Entry 7TW6 (electron microscopy, 5.60 A resolution (low resolution: residue-level contacts below are approximate; hydrogen-bond / salt-bridge calls are withheld)); this record covers chains E and G of the 6 polymer chains in the assembly.

[Chain E]
Protein: Protein 4.2
Source organism: Homo sapiens
UniProtKB: P16452 (EPB42_HUMAN); numbering as in UniProt (aligned over 1-691)
Chain sequence (691 residues; numbered 1 to 691; the number before each row is that of its first residue):
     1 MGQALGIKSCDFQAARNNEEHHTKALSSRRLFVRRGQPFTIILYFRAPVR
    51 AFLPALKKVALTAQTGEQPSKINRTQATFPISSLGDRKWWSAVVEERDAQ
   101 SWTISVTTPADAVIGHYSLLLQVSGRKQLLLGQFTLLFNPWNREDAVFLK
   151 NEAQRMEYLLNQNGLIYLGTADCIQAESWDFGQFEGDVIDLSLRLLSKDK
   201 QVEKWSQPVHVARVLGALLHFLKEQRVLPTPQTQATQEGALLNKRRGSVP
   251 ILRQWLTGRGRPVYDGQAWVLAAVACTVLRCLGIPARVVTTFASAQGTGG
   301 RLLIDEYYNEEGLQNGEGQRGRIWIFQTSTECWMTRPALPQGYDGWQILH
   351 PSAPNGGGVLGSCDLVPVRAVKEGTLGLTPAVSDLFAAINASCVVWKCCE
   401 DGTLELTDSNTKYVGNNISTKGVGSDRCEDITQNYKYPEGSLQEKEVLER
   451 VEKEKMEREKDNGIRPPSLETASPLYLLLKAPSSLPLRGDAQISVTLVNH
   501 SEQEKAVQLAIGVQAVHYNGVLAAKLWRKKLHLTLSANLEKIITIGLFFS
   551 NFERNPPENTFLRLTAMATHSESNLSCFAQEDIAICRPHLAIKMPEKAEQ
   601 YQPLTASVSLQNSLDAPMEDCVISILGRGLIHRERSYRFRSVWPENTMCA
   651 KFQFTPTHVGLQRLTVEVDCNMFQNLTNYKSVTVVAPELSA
Unresolved in the structure: 1-3, 354-360, 459-472, 690-691
Swiss-Prot annotation at these positions:
  - region: L31 to F39 (Band 3 binding)
  - modified residue: S248 (Phosphoserine)
  - lipidation: G2 (N-myristoyl glycine)
  - natural variant: A112 (A112T: In SPH5), D145 (D145Y: In SPH5), R280 (R280Q: In SPH5), R287 (R287C: In SPH5)

[Chain G]
Protein: Ankyrin-1
Source organism: Homo sapiens
UniProtKB: P16157 (ANK1_HUMAN); residues 1-1881 here = UniProt positions 1-1881
Chain sequence (1881 residues; row label = number of the first residue in the row):
     1 MPYSVGFREADAATSFLRAARSGNLDKALDHLRNGVDINTCNQNGLNGLH
    51 LASKEGHVKMVVELLHKEIILETTTKKGNTALHIAALAGQDEVVRELVNY
   101 GANVNAQSQKGFTPLYMAAQENHLEVVKFLLENGANQNVATEDGFTPLAV
   151 ALQQGHENVVAHLINYGTKGKVRLPALHIAARNDDTRTAAVLLQNDPNPD
   201 VLSKTGFTPLHIAAHYENLNVAQLLLNRGASVNFTPQNGITPLHIASRRG
   251 NVIMVRLLLDRGAQIETKTKDELTPLHCAARNGHVRISEILLDHGAPIQA
   301 KTKNGLSPIHMAAQGDHLDCVRLLLQYDAEIDDITLDHLTPLHVAAHCGH
   351 HRVAKVLLDKGAKPNSRALNGFTPLHIACKKNHVRVMELLLKTGASIDAV
   401 TESGLTPLHVASFMGHLPIVKNLLQRGASPNVSNVKVETPLHMAARAGHT
   451 EVAKYLLQNKAKVNAKAKDDQTPLHCAARIGHTNMVKLLLENNANPNLAT
   501 TAGHTPLHIAAREGHVETVLALLEKEASQACMTKKGFTPLHVAAKYGKVR
   551 VAELLLERDAHPNAAGKNGLTPLHVAVHHNNLDIVKLLLPRGGSPHSPAW
   601 NGYTPLHIAAKQNQVEVARSLLQYGGSANAESVQGVTPLHLAAQEGHAEM
   651 VALLLSKQANGNLGNKSGLTPLHLVAQEGHVPVADVLIKHGVMVDATTRM
   701 GYTPLHVASHYGNIKLVKFLLQHQADVNAKTKLGYSPLHQAAQQGHTDIV
   751 TLLLKNGASPNEVSSDGTTPLAIAKRLGYISVTDVLKVVTDETSFVLVSD
   801 KHRMSFPETVDEILDVSEDEGEELISFKAERRDSRDVDEEKELLDFVPKL
   851 DQVVESPAIPRIPCAMPETVVIRSEEQEQASKEYDEDSLIPSSPATETSD
   901 NISPVASPVHTGFLVSFMVDARGGSMRGSRHNGLRVVIPPRTCAAPTRIT
   951 CRLVKPQKLSTPPPLAEEEGLASRIIALGPTGAQFLSPVIVEIPHFASHG
  1001 RGDRELVVLRSENGSVWKEHRSRYGESYLDQILNGMDEELGSLEELEKKR
  1051 VCRIITTDFPLYFVIMSRLCQDYDTIGPEGGSLKSKLVPLVQATFPENAV
  1101 TKRVKLALQAQPVPDELVTKLLGNQATFSPIVTVEPRRRKFHRPIGLRIP
  1151 LPPSWTDNPRDSGEGDTTSLRLLCSVIGGTDQAQWEDITGTTKLVYANEC
  1201 ANFTTNVSARFWLSDCPRTAEAVNFATLLYKELTAVPYMAKFVIFAKMND
  1251 PREGRLRCYCMTDDKVDKTLEQHENFVEVARSRDIEVLEGMSLFAELSGN
  1301 LVPVKKAAQQRSFHFQSFRENRLAMPVKVRDSSREPGGSLSFLRKAMKYE
  1351 DTQHILCHLNITMPPCAKGSGAEDRRRTPTPLALRYSILSESTPGSLSGT
  1401 EQAEMKMAVISEHLGLSWAELARELQFSVEDINRIRVENPNSLLEQSVAL
  1451 LNLWVIREGQNANMENLYTALQSIDRGEIVNMLEGSGRQSRNLKPDRRHT
  1501 DRDYSLSPSQMNGYSSLQDELLSPASLGCALSSPLRADQYWNEVAVLDAI
  1551 PLAATEHDTMLEMSDMQVWSAGLTPSLVTAEDSSLECSKAEDSDATGHEW
  1601 KLEGALSEEPRGPELGSLELVEDDTVDSDATNGLIDLLEQEEGQRSEEKL
  1651 PGSKRQDDATGAGQDSENEVSLVSGHQRGQARITHSPTVSQVTERSQDRL
  1701 QDWDADGSIVSYLQDAAQGSWQEEVTQGPHSFQGTSTMTEGLEPGGSQEY
  1751 EKVLVSVSEHTWTEQPEAESSQADRDRRQQGQEEQVQEAKNTFTQVVQGN
  1801 EFQNIPGEQVTEEQFTDEQGNIVTKKIIRKVVRQIDLSSADAAQEHEEVT
  1851 VEGPLEDPSELEVDIDYFMKHSKDHTSTPNP
Unresolved in the structure: 1-173, 798-801, 813-1881
Swiss-Prot annotation at these positions:
  - modified residue: N105 (3S: -3-hydroxyasparagine), N233 (3S: -3-hydroxyasparagine), S429 (Phosphoserine), N431 (3S: -3-hydroxyasparagine), N464 (3S: -3-hydroxyasparagine), N629 (3S: -3-hydroxyasparagine), N662 (3S: -3-hydroxyasparagine), D695 (3S: -3-hydroxyaspartate), N728 (3S: -3-hydroxyasparagine), S759 (Phosphoserine), N761 (3S: -3-hydroxyasparagine), S781 (Phosphoserine), S817 (Phosphoserine), S834 (Phosphoserine), S856 (Phosphoserine), T961 (Phosphothreonine), Y1073 (Phosphotyrosine), S1082 (Phosphoserine), T1378 (Phosphothreonine), T1380 (Phosphothreonine) and 14 more in UniProt
  - natural variant: L276 (L276R: In SPH1), D332 (D332H: In a breast cancer sample), V463 (V463I: In SPH1), R619 (R619H: In Brueggen), I1054 (I1054T: In SPH1), D1592 (D1592N: In Duesseldorf)
  - mutagenesis: T1824 (T1824P: Abolishes interaction with OBSCN (in isoform Mu17)), K1826 (K1826E: Abolishes interaction with OBSCN (in isoform Mu17)), R1829 (R1829G: Abolishes interaction with OBSCN (in isoform Mu17)), K1830 (K1830E: Abolishes interaction with OBSCN (in isoform Mu17))

[Interface between chain E and chain G]
Residue-residue contacts (29; chain E residue first):
  R143(E) with R182(G); N218(G)
  K150(E) with E217(G); R249(G)
  N151(E) with E217(G); G250(G); N251(G)
  E152(E) with E217(G)
  A153(E) with V252(G)
  Y413(E) with R385(G)
  N416(E) with R385(G)
  G424(E) with R286(G)
  R427(E) with Q326(G)
  C428(E) with D319(G); R322(G)
  E429(E) with D319(G)
  D430(E) with L318(G); R352(G)
  T432(E) with R352(G)
  Q433(E) with D316(G)
  P438(E) with G349(G)
  E439(E) with H383(G); V384(G); R385(G)
  G440(E) with N382(G)
  Y476(E) with Q425(G); R426(G)
  K480(E) with K392(G)
  H500(E) with Q425(G)
Interface residues without a listed pair, chain E (23 interface residues in all): R155, N417, L478
Interface residues without a listed pair, chain G (28 interface residues in all): I253, G315, H317, H350, K381, E388

[Summary]
Chain E and chain G form an interface of 23 and 28 residues respectively. UniProt lists 4 mutagenesis sites on
chain G.
Here chain E is Protein 4.2 and chain G is Ankyrin-1, both from Homo sapiens. Entry 7TW6 (Cryo-EM structure of
human ankyrin complex (B4P1A1) from red blood cell) was determined by electron microscopy, deposited together
with 7TVZ, 7TW0, 7TW1, 7TW3 and 7TW5.
